8J22 - chains A and D of the 5 polymer chains in the assembly; structure by electron microscopy, 3.20 A resolution.

Chain A:
Molecule: Guanine nucleotide-binding protein G(I)/G(S)/G(T) subunit beta-1
Organism: Homo sapiens
Reference sequence: P62873 (GBB1_HUMAN); residues 0-338 here correspond to UniProt positions 2-340 (UniProt number = residue number + 2)
Amino-acid sequence (377 residues; each row starts with the number of its first residue; numbers below 1 keep their minus sign (Met-12 is residue -12)):
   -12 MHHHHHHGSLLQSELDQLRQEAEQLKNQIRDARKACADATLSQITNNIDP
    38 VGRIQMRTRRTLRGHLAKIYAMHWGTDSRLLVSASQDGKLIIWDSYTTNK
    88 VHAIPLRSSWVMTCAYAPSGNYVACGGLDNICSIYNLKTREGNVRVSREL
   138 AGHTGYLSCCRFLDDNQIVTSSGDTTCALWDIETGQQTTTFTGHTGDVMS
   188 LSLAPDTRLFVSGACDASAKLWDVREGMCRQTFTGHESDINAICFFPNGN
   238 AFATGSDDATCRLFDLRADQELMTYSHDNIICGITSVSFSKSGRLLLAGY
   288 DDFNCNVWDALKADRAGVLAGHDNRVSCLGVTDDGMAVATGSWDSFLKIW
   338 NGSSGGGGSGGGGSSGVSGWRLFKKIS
Unresolved in the structure: -12 to 0, 341-364
Construct notes: initiating methionine (-12); expression tag (-11 to -1, 339-364)
UniProt features mapped onto this chain:
  - modified residue: Ser0 (N-acetylserine), His264 (Phosphohistidine)

Chain D:
Molecule: Guanine nucleotide-binding protein G(I)/G(S)/G(O) subunit gamma-2
Organism: Homo sapiens
Reference sequence: P59768 (GBG2_HUMAN); residues -3 to 67 here correspond to UniProt positions 1-71 (UniProt number = residue number + 4)
Amino-acid sequence (71 residues; row label = number of the first residue in the row; numbers below 1 keep their minus sign (Met-3 is residue -3)):
    -3 MASNNTASIAQARKLVEQLKMEANIDRIKVSKAAADLMAYCEAHAKEDPL
    47 LTPVPASENPFREKKFFCAIL
Unresolved in the structure: -3 to 0, 58-67
UniProt features mapped onto this chain:
  - modified residue: Ala-2 (N-acetylalanine), Cys64 (Cysteine methyl ester)
  - lipidation: Cys64 (S-geranylgeranyl cysteine)

How chain A and chain D interact:
Pairs across the interface (66; chain A residue first):
  Leu5(A) with Ala8(D), hydrophobic; Arg9(D); Val12(D)
  Ala9(A) with Leu11(D), hydrophobic; Leu15(D)
  Leu12(A) with Val12(D); Leu15(D), hydrophobic; Lys16(D)
  Ile16(A) with Leu15(D), hydrophobic; Ala19(D), hydrophobic
  Ala19(A) with Arg23(D)
  Cys23(A) with Ile24(D); Lys25(D); Val26(D), hydrogen bond (backbone-backbone)
  Ala24(A) with Val26(D), hydrophobic
  Asp25(A) with Lys25(D); Ser27(D), hydrogen bond
  Ala26(A) with Val26(D)
  Leu28(A) with Ala30(D), hydrophobic
  Ile31(A) with Ala30(D), hydrophobic; Met34(D), hydrophobic
  Ile35(A) with Met34(D), hydrophobic
  Val38(A) with Leu47(D), hydrophobic
  Arg46(A) with Phe57(D)
  Arg47(A) with Phe57(D)
  Tyr83(A) with Pro56(D), hydrophobic
  Cys216(A) with Gln14(D); Met17(D); Glu18(D)
  Arg217(A) with Glu18(D)
  Gln218(A) with Ile21(D)
  Thr219(A) with Glu18(D)
  Phe233(A) with Cys37(D), hydrophobic
  Pro234(A) with Tyr36(D), hydrophobic
  Leu250(A) with Leu33(D), hydrophobic
  Asp252(A) with Ala29(D); Leu33(D)
  Arg254(A) with Arg23(D); Ile24(D); Lys28(D); Asp32(D), salt bridge
  Asp256(A) with Arg23(D), salt bridge
  Gln257(A) with Val26(D)
  Leu259(A) with Val26(D), hydrophobic
  Ser277(A) with Asp44(D), hydrogen bond; Leu46(D)
  Lys278(A) with Glu43(D); Asp44(D)
  Ser279(A) with Tyr36(D); Cys37(D); His40(D); Asp44(D), hydrogen bond
  Gly280(A) with Cys37(D)
  Arg281(A) with Cys37(D)
  Leu282(A) with Leu46(D), hydrophobic
  Leu298(A) with Met34(D), hydrophobic
  Asp321(A) with Pro45(D)
  Gly322(A) with Pro45(D); Leu46(D)
  Met323(A) with Pro45(D), hydrophobic; Pro56(D)
  Val325(A) with Leu46(D), hydrophobic
  Asn338(A) with Asn55(D), hydrogen bond; Phe57(D)
  Gly339(A) with Asn55(D)
  Ser340(A) with Pro49(D)
Other interface residues (no listed pair), chain A (54 interface residues in all): Leu2, Glu8, Lys13, Gln15, Ile41, Met43, Asn235, Ala238, Ala255, Leu284, Ala324, Ile336
Other interface residues (no listed pair), chain D (39 interface residues in all): Ser4, Ile5, Ala41, Val50, Glu54

Overview:
Chain A and chain D form an interface of 54 and 39 residues respectively, with 5 hydrogen bonds and 2 salt
bridges. Among the polar pairs are Arg254(A)-Asp32(D), Asp256(A)-Arg23(D) and Asp25(A)-Ser27(D).
Chain A is Guanine nucleotide-binding protein G(I)/G(S)/G(T) subunit beta-1 and chain D is Guanine
nucleotide-binding protein G(I)/G(S)/G(O) subunit gamma-2, both from Homo sapiens; the structure, Cryo-EM
structure of FFAR2 complex bound with TUG-1375, was determined by electron microscopy (same publication as
8J20, 8J21 and 8J24).
